6CEY - chain A; structure by X-ray diffraction, 2.40 A resolution.

[Chain A]
Name: Bifunctional AAC/APH
From: Staphylococcus aureus
Notes: EC 2.3.1.-, 2.7.1.190
UniProtKB: P0A0C1 (AACA_STAAU); residue numbers follow UniProt; this construct covers 175-479
Amino-acid sequence (305 residues; numbered 175 to 479; the number before each row is that of its first residue):
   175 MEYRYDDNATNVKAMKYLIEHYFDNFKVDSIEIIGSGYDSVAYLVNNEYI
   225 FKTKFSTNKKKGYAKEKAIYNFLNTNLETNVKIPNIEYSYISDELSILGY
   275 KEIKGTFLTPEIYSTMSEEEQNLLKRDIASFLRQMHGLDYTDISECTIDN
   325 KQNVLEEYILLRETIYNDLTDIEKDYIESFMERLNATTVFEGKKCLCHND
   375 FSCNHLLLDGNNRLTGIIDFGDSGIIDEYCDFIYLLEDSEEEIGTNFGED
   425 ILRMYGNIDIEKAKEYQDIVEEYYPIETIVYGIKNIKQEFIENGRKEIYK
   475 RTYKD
Unresolved in the structure: 175-184, 230-235, 479
Metal / ion sites: Mg2+ site 1: D393 (together with GMP-PNP)
Small-molecule neighbours: GMP-PNP: I208, G209, S210, G211, S214, A216, I224, K226, Y237, E240, Y274, K275, E276, I277, F281, D374, N378, H379, L381, I392, D393

[Summary]
Ligands of chain A: GMP-PNP.
Chain A is Bifunctional AAC/APH (Staphylococcus aureus); the structure, Aminoglycoside Phosphotransferase
(2'')-Ia in complex with GMPPNP, Magnesium, and Lividomycin moieties, was determined by X-ray diffraction
together with 6C5U, 6CAV, 6CGD, 6CGG and 6CH4 from the same study.
